Entry 4UMC (X-ray diffraction, 2.34 A resolution); this record covers chains A and C of the 4 polymer chains in the assembly.

# Chain A (and C)
Protein: Phospho-2-dehydro-3-deoxyheptonate aldolase
Organism: Neisseria meningitidis
Notes: EC 2.5.1.54; chain C of this document is another copy of the same molecule, construct and numbering; everything in this record applies to it too
UniProt: Q9K169 (Q9K169_NEIMB); residues 1-351 here = UniProt positions 1-351
Amino-acid sequence (351 residues; each row starts with the number of its first residue):
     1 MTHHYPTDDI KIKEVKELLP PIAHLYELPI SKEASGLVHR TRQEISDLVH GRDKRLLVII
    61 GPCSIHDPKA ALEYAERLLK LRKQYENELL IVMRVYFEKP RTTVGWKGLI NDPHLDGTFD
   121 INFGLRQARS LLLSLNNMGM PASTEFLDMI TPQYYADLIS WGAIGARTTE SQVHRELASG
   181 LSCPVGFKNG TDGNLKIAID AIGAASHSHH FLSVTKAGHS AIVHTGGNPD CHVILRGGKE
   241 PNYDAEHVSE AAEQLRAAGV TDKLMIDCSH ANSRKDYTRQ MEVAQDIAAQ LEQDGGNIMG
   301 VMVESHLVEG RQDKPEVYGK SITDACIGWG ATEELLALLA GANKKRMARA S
Disordered / not traced: 1-15, 350-351 (chain C: 1-14, 350-351)
Bound ions: Mn2+: Cys63, His270, Glu304, Asp324 (together with L-phospholactate)
Residues lining bound ligands: L-phospholactate (PEQ): Cys63, Arg94, Tyr96, Lys99, Pro100, Glu145, Gly165, Ala166, Arg167, Lys188, Arg236, His270, Glu304, Asp324

# Interface between chain A and chain C
Residue-residue contacts (20; chain A residue first):
  Glu17(A) - Ile22(C)
  Leu18(A) - Ile22(C)
  Leu19(A) - Ile22(C)
  Leu19(A) - Ala23(C)
  Leu19(A) - Tyr26(C)  hydrophobic
  Ile22(A) - Glu17(C)
  Ile22(A) - Leu18(C)
  Ile22(A) - Leu19(C)
  Ala23(A) - Leu19(C)  hydrophobic
  Ala23(A) - Ala23(C)  hydrophobic
  Tyr26(A) - Leu19(C)  hydrophobic
  Tyr26(A) - Asn122(C)
  Tyr26(A) - Phe123(C)
  Glu27(A) - Glu27(C)
  Glu27(A) - Arg126(C)  salt bridge
  Asn122(A) - Tyr26(C)
  Phe123(A) - Tyr26(C)  hydrogen bond (backbone-side chain)
  Arg126(A) - Glu27(C)  salt bridge
  Ala217(A) - Glu17(C)
  His219(A) - His219(C)  hydrogen bond
Also at the interface, not in a pair above, chain A (13 interface residues in all): Pro20
Also at the interface, not in a pair above, chain C (13 interface residues in all): Pro20, Ala217

# In short
The chain A/chain C interface involves 13 residues from each chain; the contacts include 2 hydrogen bonds and
2 salt bridges. Among the polar pairs are Glu27(A)-Arg126(C), Phe123(A)-Tyr26(C) and His219(A)-His219(C).
Bound to chain A: L-phospholactate. Cys63(A), His270(A), Glu304(A) and Asp324(A) form the Mn2+ site.
Chain A and chain C are both Phospho-2-dehydro-3-deoxyheptonate aldolase (Neisseria meningitidis); the
structure, Structural analysis of substrate-mimicking inhibitors in complex with Neisseria meningitidis
3-deoxy-D-arabino-heptulosonate 7-phosphate synthase - the importance ..., was determined by X-ray diffraction
(same publication as 4UMA and 4UMB).
